PDB entry 6Z6P | electron microscopy, 4.43 A resolution (low resolution: residue-level contacts below are approximate; hydrogen-bond / salt-bridge calls are withheld) | chains M and I of the 14 polymer chains in the assembly

== Chain M ==
Protein: HDA1 complex subunit 3
Source organism: Saccharomyces cerevisiae (strain ATCC 204508 / S288c)
UniProtKB: Q06623 (HDA3_YEAST); numbering as in UniProt; present here: 28-334, 404-639
Chain sequence (543 residues; row label = number of the first residue in the row; note: 69 numbers in that range are skipped by the numbering (no residue carries them; nothing is unmodelled there)):
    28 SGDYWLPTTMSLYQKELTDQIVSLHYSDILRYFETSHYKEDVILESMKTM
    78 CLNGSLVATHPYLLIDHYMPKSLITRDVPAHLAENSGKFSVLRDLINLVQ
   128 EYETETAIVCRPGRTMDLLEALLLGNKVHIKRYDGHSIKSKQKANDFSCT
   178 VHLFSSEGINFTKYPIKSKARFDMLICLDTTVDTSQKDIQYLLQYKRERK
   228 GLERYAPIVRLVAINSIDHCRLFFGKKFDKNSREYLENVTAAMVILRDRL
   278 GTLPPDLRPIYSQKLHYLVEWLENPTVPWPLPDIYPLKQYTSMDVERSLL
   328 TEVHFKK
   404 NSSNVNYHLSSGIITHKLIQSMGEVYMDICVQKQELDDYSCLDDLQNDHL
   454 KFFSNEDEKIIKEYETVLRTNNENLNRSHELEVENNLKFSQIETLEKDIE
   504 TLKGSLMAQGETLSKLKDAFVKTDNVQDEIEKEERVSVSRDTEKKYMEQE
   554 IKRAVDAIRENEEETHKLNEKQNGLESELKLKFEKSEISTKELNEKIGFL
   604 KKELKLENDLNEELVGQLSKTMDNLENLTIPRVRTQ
Disordered / not traced: 169-171, 225-230
From the paper describing this entry:
  - binding site for the 145-nt DNA strand (chain I): Lys166, Lys168, Asn172

== Chain I ==
Molecule: 145-nt DNA strand
Sequence (145 nucleotides; numbered -72 to 72; the number before each row is that of its first residue; numbers below 1 keep their minus sign (DA-72 is residue -72)):
   -72 ATCAGAATCCCGGTGCCGAGGCCGCTCAATTGGTCGTAGACAGCTCTAGC
   -22 ACCGCTTAAACGCACGTACGCGCTGTCCCCCGCGTTTTAACCGCCAAGGG
    28 GATTACTCCCTAGTCTCCAGGCACGTGTCAGATATATACATCGAT

== Interface between chain M and chain I ==
Contacting residue pairs (16; chain M residue first):
  Lys98(M) - DT31(I)
  Lys98(M) - DA32(I)
  Ile101(M) - DT-47(I)
  His156(M) - DG-49(I)
  Lys166(M) - DC-48(I)
  Lys166(M) - DT-47(I)
  Lys166(M) - DC-46(I)
  Ser167(M) - DG-49(I)
  Ser167(M) - DC-48(I)
  Lys168(M) - DG-49(I)
  Lys168(M) - DC-48(I)
  Lys168(M) - DT-47(I)
  Asn172(M) - DC-50(I)
  Asn172(M) - DG-49(I)
  Asp173(M) - DC-50(I)
  Asp173(M) - DG-49(I)
Also at the interface, not in a pair above, chain M (10 interface residues in all): Thr102, Phe174

== Summary ==
Chain M and chain I form an interface of 10 and 7 residues respectively. The paper reports a binding site for
the 145-nt DNA strand (chain I) at Lys166(M), Lys168(M) and Asn172(M).
Here chain M is HDA1 complex subunit 3 (Saccharomyces cerevisiae (strain ATCC 204508 / S288c)) and chain I is
a 145-nt DNA strand. Entry 6Z6P (HDAC-PC-Nuc) was determined by electron microscopy (same publication as 6Z6F,
6Z6H and 6Z6O).
